PDB entry 5LP6 | X-ray diffraction, 2.90 A resolution | chains B and E of the 6 polymer chains in the assembly

== Chain B ==
Protein: Tubulin beta-2B chain
Source organism: Bos taurus
Reference sequence: Q6B856 (TBB2B_BOVIN); the author numbering skips numbers that UniProt does not, so the offset changes along the chain: 1-42 = UniProt 1-42; 45-360 = UniProt 43-358; 369-455 = UniProt 359-445
Amino-acid sequence (445 residues; numbered 1 to 455; 10 numbers in that range are skipped by the numbering (no residue carries them; nothing is unmodelled there); the number before each row is that of its first residue):
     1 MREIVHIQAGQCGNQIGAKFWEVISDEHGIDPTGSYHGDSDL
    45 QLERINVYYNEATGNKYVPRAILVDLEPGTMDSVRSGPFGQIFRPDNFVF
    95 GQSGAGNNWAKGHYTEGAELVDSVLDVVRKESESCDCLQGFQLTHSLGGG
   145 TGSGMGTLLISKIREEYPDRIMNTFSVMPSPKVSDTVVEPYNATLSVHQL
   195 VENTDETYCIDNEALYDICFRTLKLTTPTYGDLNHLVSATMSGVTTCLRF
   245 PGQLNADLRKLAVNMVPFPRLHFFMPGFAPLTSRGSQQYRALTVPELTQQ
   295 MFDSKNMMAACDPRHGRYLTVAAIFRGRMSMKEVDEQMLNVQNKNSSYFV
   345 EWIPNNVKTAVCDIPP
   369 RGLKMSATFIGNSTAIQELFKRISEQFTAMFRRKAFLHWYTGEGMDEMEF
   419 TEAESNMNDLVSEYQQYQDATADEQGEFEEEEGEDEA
Not modelled in the structure: 278-283, 439-455
Swiss-Prot annotation at these positions:
  - motif: Met1 to Ile4 (MREI motif)
  - binding site (GTP): Gln11, Glu71, Ser140, Gly144, Thr145, Gly146, Asn206, Asn228
  - binding site (Mg(2+)): Glu71
  - modified residue: Ser40 (Phosphoserine), Thr57 (Phosphothreonine), Lys60 (N6-acetyllysine), Ser174 (Phosphoserine), Thr287 (Phosphothreonine), Thr292 (Phosphothreonine), Arg320 (Omega-N-methylarginine), Glu448 (5-glutamyl polyglutamate)
  - cross-link (Glycyl lysine isopeptide (Lys-Gly)): Lys60 (interchain with G-Cter in ubiquitin), Lys326 (interchain with G-Cter in ubiquitin)
Bound ions: Mg2+ near Glu113 (its only coordinating residue here)
Ligand contacts:
  - 71P (N-[(7R)-1,2,3-trimethoxy-10-methylsulfanyl-9-oxidanylidene-6,7-dihydro-5H-benzo[a]heptalen-7-yl]ethanamide): Val238, Cys241, Leu242, Leu248, Asn249, Ala250, Asp251, Lys254, Leu255, Asn258, Met259, Thr314, Val315, Ala316, Ile318, Asn349, Asn350, Val351, Lys352
  - GDP (guanosine-5'-diphosphate): Gly10, Gln11, Cys12, Gln15, Ile16, Asp69, Ala99, Asn101, Ser140, Gly142, Gly143, Gly144, Thr145, Gly146, Ser147, Val171, Pro173, Val177, Asp179, Glu183, Asn206, Leu209, Tyr224, Leu227, Asn228

== Chain E ==
Protein: Stathmin-4
Source organism: Rattus norvegicus
Reference sequence: P63043 (STMN4_RAT), isoform P63043-3; residues 3-145 here correspond to UniProt positions 74-216 (UniProt number = residue number + 71)
Amino-acid sequence (143 residues; each row starts with the number of its first residue):
     3 MADMEVIELNKCTSGQSFEVILKPPSFDGVPEFNASLPRRRDPSLEEIQK
    53 KLEAAEERRKYQEAELLKHLAEKREHEREVIQKAIEENNNFIKMAKEKLA
   103 QKMESNKENREAHLAAMLERLQEKDKHAEEVRKNKELKEEASR
Not modelled in the structure: 3-5, 29-43, 142-145
Differences from the reference sequence: conflict Met3 (Ile74 in P63043), Ala4 (Ser75 in P63043)
Swiss-Prot annotation at these positions:
  - modified residue: Ser19 (Phosphoserine)

== Chain B / chain E interface ==
Residue-residue contacts (27):
  His107(B) - Lys75(E)
  Tyr108(B) - His78(E)  hydrogen bond
  Tyr108(B) - Glu79(E)
  Tyr108(B) - Val82(E)  hydrophobic
  Tyr108(B) - Ile83(E)
  Thr109(B) - Ile83(E)
  Leu152(B) - Glu79(E)
  Ser155(B) - Leu72(E)
  Ser155(B) - Arg76(E)  hydrogen bond
  Lys156(B) - Arg76(E)
  Lys156(B) - Glu79(E)  salt bridge
  Arg158(B) - Leu68(E)
  Glu159(B) - Leu69(E)
  Glu159(B) - Leu72(E)
  Glu159(B) - Arg76(E)  salt bridge
  Gln193(B) - Lys75(E)
  Glu196(B) - His71(E)
  Thr409(B) - Glu89(E)
  Gly410(B) - Glu89(E)
  Glu411(B) - Val82(E)
  Glu411(B) - Ala86(E)
  Gly412(B) - Val82(E)
  Gly412(B) - Lys85(E)
  Gly412(B) - Ala86(E)
  Met413(B) - Val82(E)
  Met413(B) - Lys85(E)
  Glu417(B) - His78(E)  salt bridge
Other interface residues (no listed pair), chain B (18 interface residues in all): Pro162, Asp414
Other interface residues (no listed pair), chain E (14 interface residues in all): Glu65

== In short ==
18 residues of chain B face 14 of chain E across their interface, with 2 hydrogen bonds and 3 salt bridges.
Polar contacts include Lys156(B)-Glu79(E), Glu159(B)-Arg76(E) and Glu417(B)-His78(E). Bound to chain B: GDP
and compound 71P.
Chain B is Tubulin beta-2B chain (Bos taurus) and chain E is Stathmin-4 (Rattus norvegicus); the structure,
Crystal structure of Tubulin-Stathmin-TTL-Thiocolchicine Complex, was determined by X-ray diffraction.
